PDB entry 7JL3 | electron microscopy, 4.20 A resolution (low resolution: residue-level contacts below are approximate; hydrogen-bond / salt-bridge calls are withheld) | chains A and X of the 8 polymer chains in the assembly

[Chain A]
Molecule: Antiviral innate immune response receptor RIG-I
From: Homo sapiens
Notes: EC 3.6.4.13
UniProt: O95786 (DDX58_HUMAN), isoform O95786-2; residues 204-925 here correspond to UniProt positions 159-880 (UniProt number = residue number - 45)
Chain sequence (722 residues; numbered 204 to 925; the number before each row is that of its first residue):
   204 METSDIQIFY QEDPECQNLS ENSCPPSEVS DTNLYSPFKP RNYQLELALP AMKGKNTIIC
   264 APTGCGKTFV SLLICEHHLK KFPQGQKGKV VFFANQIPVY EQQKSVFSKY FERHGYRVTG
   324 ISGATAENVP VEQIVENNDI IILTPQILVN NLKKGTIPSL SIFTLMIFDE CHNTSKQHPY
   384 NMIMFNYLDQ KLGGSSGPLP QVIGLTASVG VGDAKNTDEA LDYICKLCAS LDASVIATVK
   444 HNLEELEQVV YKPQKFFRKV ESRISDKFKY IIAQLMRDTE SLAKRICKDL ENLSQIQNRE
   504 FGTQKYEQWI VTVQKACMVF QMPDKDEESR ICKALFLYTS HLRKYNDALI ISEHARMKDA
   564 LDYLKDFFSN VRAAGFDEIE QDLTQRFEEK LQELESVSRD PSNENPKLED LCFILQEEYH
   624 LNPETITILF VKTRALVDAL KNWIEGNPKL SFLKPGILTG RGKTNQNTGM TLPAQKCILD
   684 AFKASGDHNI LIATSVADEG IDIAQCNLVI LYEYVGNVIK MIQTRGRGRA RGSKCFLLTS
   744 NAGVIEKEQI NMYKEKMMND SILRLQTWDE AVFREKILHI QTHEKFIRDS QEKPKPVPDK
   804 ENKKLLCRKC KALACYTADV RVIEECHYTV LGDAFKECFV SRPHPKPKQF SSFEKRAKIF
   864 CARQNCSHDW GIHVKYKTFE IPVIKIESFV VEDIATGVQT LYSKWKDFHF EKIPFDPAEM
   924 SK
Not modelled in the structure: 204-238, 398-399, 527, 575-580, 666-671, 687-688, 797-803, 852-857, 919-925
Metal / ion sites: Zn2+: Cys-810, Cys-813, Cys-864, Cys-869
Ligand contacts:
  - ADP (adenosine-5'-diphosphate): Phe-241, Lys-242, Arg-244, Gln-247, Pro-265, Thr-266, Gly-267, Cys-268, Gly-269, Lys-270, Thr-271, Phe-272, Asp-705, Arg-732
  - tetrafluoroaluminate (ALF): Thr-266, Lys-270, Glu-373, Ala-410, Glu-702, Gly-703, Gln-726, Arg-730, Arg-732

[Chain X]
Molecule: dsRNA strand1
Sequence (42 nucleotides; row label = number of the first residue in the row):
     1 GACUGACUGA CUGAGACUGA CUGACUGAGA CUGACUGACU GA

[Chain A / chain X interface]
Contacting residue pairs (19; chain A residue first):
  Lys-379(A) with G23(X); A24(X)
  Gln-380(A) with U22(X); G23(X)
  His-381(A) with U22(X)
  Lys-508(A) with G27(X); A28(X)
  Gln-511(A) with G27(X)
  Lys-723(A) with A24(X)
  Lys-750(A) with C25(X); U26(X)
  Cys-829(A) with U18(X); G19(X)
  His-830(A) with U18(X)
  Lys-858(A) with A16(X)
  Lys-888(A) with G19(X)
  Lys-907(A) with A20(X)
  Trp-908(A) with A20(X)
  Lys-909(A) with C21(X)
Other interface residues (no listed pair), chain A (17 interface residues in all): Thr-674, Pro-676, Ile-875
Other interface residues (no listed pair), chain X (15 interface residues in all): A14, G15, C17

[In short]
17 residues of chain A face 15 of chain X across their interface. Bound to chain A: ADP and
tetrafluoroaluminate. Cys-810(A), Cys-813(A), Cys-864(A) and Cys-869(A) coordinate Zn2+.
Chain A is Antiviral innate immune response receptor RIG-I (Homo sapiens) and chain X is dsRNA strand1; the
structure, Cryo-EM structure of RIG-I:dsRNA filament in complex with RIPLET PrySpry domain (trimer), was
determined by electron microscopy together with 7JL0, 7JL1, 7JL2 and 7JL4 from the same study.
